Entry 6UM7 (electron microscopy, 3.50 A resolution); this record covers chains A and J of the 12 polymer chains in the assembly.

[Chain A]
Name: Envelope glycoprotein gp120
Organism: Human immunodeficiency virus 1
UniProtKB: A0A1W6IPB2 (A0A1W6IPB2_9HIV1); the construct lacks a stretch of the UniProt sequence and is renumbered around it, so the offset changes along the chain: 34-139 = UniProt 30-135; 148-309 = UniProt 136-297; 312-321 = UniProt 298-307; 322-358 = UniProt 309-345; 3 more segments
Chain sequence (463 residues; row label = number of the first residue in the row; note: 13 numbers in that range are skipped by the numbering (no residue carries them; nothing is unmodelled there)):
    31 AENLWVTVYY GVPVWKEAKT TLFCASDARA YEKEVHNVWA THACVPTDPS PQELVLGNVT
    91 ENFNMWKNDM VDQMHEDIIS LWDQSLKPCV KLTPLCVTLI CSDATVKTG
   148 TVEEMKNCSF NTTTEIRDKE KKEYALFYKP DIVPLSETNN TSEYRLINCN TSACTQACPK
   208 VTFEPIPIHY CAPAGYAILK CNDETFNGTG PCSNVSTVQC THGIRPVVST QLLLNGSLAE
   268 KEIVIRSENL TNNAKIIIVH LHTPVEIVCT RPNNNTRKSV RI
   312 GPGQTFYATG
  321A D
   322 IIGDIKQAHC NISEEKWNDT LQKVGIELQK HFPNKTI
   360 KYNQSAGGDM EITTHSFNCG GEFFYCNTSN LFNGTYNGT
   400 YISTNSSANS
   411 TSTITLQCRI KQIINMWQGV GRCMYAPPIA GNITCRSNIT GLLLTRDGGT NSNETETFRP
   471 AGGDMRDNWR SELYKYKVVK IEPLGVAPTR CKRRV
Disordered / not traced: 31
Disulfide bonds: Cys54-Cys74, Cys119-Cys205, Cys201-Cys433, Cys218-Cys247, Cys228-Cys239, Cys296-Cys331, Cys378-Cys445, Cys385-Cys418
Glycans and other covalent adducts: N-acetylglucosamine (NAG) linked to Asn88, Asn154, Asn158, Asn197, Asn234, Asn241, Asn262, Asn339, Asn362, Asn386, Asn392; glycan linked to Asn301, Asn332
Construct notes: expression tag (31-33); conflict Asp133 (Asn129 in A0A1W6IPB2), Thr138 (Asn134 in A0A1W6IPB2), Cys201 (Val189 in A0A1W6IPB2), Cys433 (Ala417 in A0A1W6IPB2), Lys490 (Glu474 in A0A1W6IPB2), Glu492 (Gln476 in A0A1W6IPB2), Val496 (Ile480 in A0A1W6IPB2), Arg500 (Gly484 in A0A1W6IPB2), Cys501 (Ala485 in A0A1W6IPB2)

[Chain J]
Name: DH270.mu1 Fab Heavy Chain
Organism: Homo sapiens
Notes: antibody fragment or engineered binder
Chain sequence (251 residues; numbered -18 to 232; the number before each row is that of its first residue; numbers below 1 keep their minus sign (Met-18 is residue -18)):
   -18 MGWSCIILFL VATATGVHSQ VQLVQSGAEV KKPGASVKVS CKASGYTFTD YYIHWVRQAP
    42 GQGLEWMGWI NPNSGRTNSA QKFQDRVTMT RDTSITTASM ELSRLTSDDT AVYYCARGGW
   102 ISLYYDSSGY PNFNYWGQGS RVTVSSASTK GPSVFPLAPS SKSTSGGTAA LGCLVKDYFP
   162 EPVTVSWNSG ALTSGVHTFP AVLQSSGLYS LSSVVTVPSS SLGTQTYICN VNHKPSNTKV
   222 DKKVEPKSCD K
Disordered / not traced: -18 to 0, 127-232
Disulfide bonds: Cys22-Cys96

[How chain A and chain J interact]
Residue-residue contacts - 14 pairs, chain A then chain J:
  Lys137(A) - Ser55(J)
  Thr138(A) - Ser55(J)  hydrogen bond
  Ile322(A) - Arg57(J)
  Gly324(A) - Arg57(J)  hydrogen bond (backbone-side chain)
  Asp325(A) - Tyr33(J)  hydrogen bond
  Lys327(A) - Tyr33(J)
  Lys327(A) - Ser103(J)  hydrogen bond (side chain-backbone)
  Lys327(A) - Leu104(J)
  Lys327(A) - Tyr106(J)
  Lys327(A) - Asp107(J)
  Gln328(A) - Leu104(J)  hydrogen bond (backbone-backbone)
  Gln328(A) - Tyr105(J)
  His330(A) - Tyr105(J)
  Thr415(A) - Tyr105(J)
Also at the interface, not in a pair above, chain A (13 interface residues in all): Thr135, Thr148, Val149, Pro299
Also at the interface, not in a pair above, chain J (11 interface residues in all): Asn52, Asn54, Arg72

[Summary]
13 residues of chain A and 11 residues of chain J are in contact; the contacts include 5 hydrogen bonds. Polar
contacts include Thr138(A)-Ser55(J), Gly324(A)-Arg57(J) and Asp325(A)-Tyr33(J). Covalently linked
N-acetylglucosamine: at Asn88(A), Asn154(A), Asn158(A), Asn197(A), Asn234(A) and Asn241(A) and 5 more.
Here chain A is Envelope glycoprotein gp120 (Human immunodeficiency virus 1) and chain J is DH270.mu1 Fab
Heavy Chain (Homo sapiens). Entry 6UM7 (Cryo-EM structure of vaccine-elicited HIV-1 neutralizing antibody
DH270.mu1 in complex with CH848 10.17DT Env) was determined by electron microscopy together with 6UM5 and 6UM6
from the same study.
